PDB entry 3CD6 | X-ray diffraction, 2.75 A resolution | chains L and 0 of the 32 polymer chains in the assembly

# Chain L
Protein: 50S ribosomal protein L15P
Source organism: Haloarcula marismortui
UniProt: P12737 (RL15_HALMA); residues 0-164 here correspond to UniProt positions 1-165 (UniProt number = residue number + 1)
Chain sequence (165 residues; numbered 0 to 164; the number before each row is that of its first residue; numbering starts at 0):
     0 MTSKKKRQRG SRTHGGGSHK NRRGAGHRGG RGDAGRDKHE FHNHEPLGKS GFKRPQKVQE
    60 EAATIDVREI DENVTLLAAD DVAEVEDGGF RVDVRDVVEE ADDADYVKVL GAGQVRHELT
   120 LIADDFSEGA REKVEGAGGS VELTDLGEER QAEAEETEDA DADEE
Disordered / not traced: 0, 84-88, 151-164
Ion coordination: Na+: His-18 (shared with G902(0), U903(0) of chain 0)

# Chain 0
Molecule: 23S ribosomal RNA
Source organism: Haloarcula marismortui
Notes: engineered mutation(s): G2099A, G2616A
Sequence (2923 nucleotides; row label = number of the first residue in the row):
     1 GUUGGCUACU AUGCCAGCUG GUGGAUUGCU CGGCUCAGGC GCUGAUGAAG GACGUGCCAA
    61 GCUGCGAUAA GCUGUGGGGA GCCGCACGGA GGCGAAGAAC CACAGAUUUC CGAAUGAGAA
   121 UCUCUCUAAC AAUUGCUUCG CGCAAUGAGG AACCCCGAGA ACUGAAACAU CUCAGUAUCG
   181 GGAGGAACAG AAAACGCAAC GUGAUGUCGU UAGUAACCGC GAGUGAACGC GAUACAGCCC
   241 AAACCGAAGC CCUCACGGGC AAUGUGGUGU CAGGGCUACC UCUCAUCAGC CGACCGUCUU
   301 CACGAAGUCU CUUGGAAUAG AGCGUGAUAC AGGGUGACAA CCCCGUACUG AAGACCAGUA
   361 CGCUGUGCGG UAGUGCCAGA GUAGCGGGGG UUGGAUAUCC CUCGCGAAUA ACGCAGGCAU
   421 CGACUGCGAA GGCUAAACAC AACCUGAGAC CGAUAGUGAA CAAGUAGUGU GAACGAACGC
   481 UGCAAAGUAC CCUCAGAAGG GAGGCGAAAU AGAGCAUGAA AUCAGUUGGC GAUCGAGCGA
   541 CAGGGCAUAC AAGGUCCCUU GACGAAUGAC CGAGACGCGA GUCUCCAGUA AGACUCACGG
   601 GAAGCCGAUG UUCUGUCGUA CGUUUUGAAA AACGAGCCAG GGAGUGUGUC UGUAUGGCAA
   661 GUCUAACCGG AGUAUCCGGG GAGGCACAGG GAAACCGACA UGGCCGCAGG GCUUUGCCCG
   721 AGGGCCGCCG UCUUCAAGGG CGGGGAGCCA UGUGGACACG ACCCGAAUCC GGACGAUCUA
   781 CGCAUGGACA AGAUGAAGCG UGCCGAAAGG CACGUGGAAG UCUGUUAGAG UUGGUGUCCU
   841 ACAAUACCCU CUCGUGAUCU AUGUGUAGGG GUGAAAGGCC CAUCGAGUCC GGCAACAGCU
   901 GGUUCCAAUC GAAACAUGUC GAAGCAUGAC CUCCGCCGAG GUAGUCUGUG AGGUAGAGCG
   961 ACCGAUUGGU GUGUCCGCCU CCGAGAGGAG UCGGCACACC UGUCAAACUC CAAACUUACA
  1021 GACGCUGUUU GACGCGGGGA UUCCGGUGCG CGGGGUAAGC CUGUGUACCA GGAGGGGAAC
  1081 AACCCAGAGA UAGGUUAAGG UCCCCAAGUG UGGAUUAAGU GUAAUCCUCU GAAGGUGGUC
  1141 UCGAGCCCUA GACAGCCGGG AGGUGAGCUU AGAAGCAGCU ACCCUCUAAG AAAAGCGUAA
  1201 CAGCUUACCG GCCGAGGUUU GAGGCGCCCA AAAUGAUCGG GACUCAAAUC CACCACCGAG
  1261 ACCUGUCCGU ACCACUCAUA CUGGUAAUCG AGUAGAUUGG CGCUCUAAUU GGAUGGAAGC
  1321 AGGGGCGAGA GCUCCUGUGG ACCGAUUAGU GACGAAAAUC CUGGCCAUAG UAGCAGCGAU
  1381 AGUCGGGUGA GAACCCCGAC GGCCUAAUGG AUAAGGGUUC CUCAGCACUG CUGAUCAGCU
  1441 GAGGGUUAGC CGGUCCUAAG UCUCACCGCA ACUCGACUGA GACGAAAUGG GAAACAGGUU
  1501 AAUAUUCCUG UGCCAUCAUG CAGUGAAAGU UGACGCCCUG GGGUCGAUCA CGCCGGGCAU
  1561 UCGCCCGGUC GAACCGUCCA ACUCCGUGGA AGCCGUAAUG GCAGGAAGCG GACGAACGGC
  1621 GGCAUAGGGA AACGUGAUUC AACCUGGGGC CCAUGAAAAG ACGAGCAUGA UGUCCGUACC
  1681 GAGAACCGAC ACAGGUGUCC AUGGCGGCGA AAGCCAAGGC CUGUCGGGAG CAACCAACGU
  1741 UAGGGAAUUC GGCAAGUUAG UCCCGUACCU UCGGAAGAAG GGAUGCCUGC UCCGGAACGG
  1801 AGCAGGUCGC AGUGACUCGG AAGCUCGGAC UGUCUAGUAA CAACAUAGGU GACCGCAAAU
  1861 CCGCAAGGAC UCGUACGGUC ACUGAAUCCU GCCCAGUGCA GGUAUCUGAA CACCUCGUAC
  1921 AAGAGGACGA AGGACCUGUC AACGGCGGGG GUAACUAUGA CCCUCUUAAG GUAGCGUAGU
  1981 ACCUUGCCGC AUCAGUAGCG GCUUGCAUGA AUGGAUUAAC CAGAGCUUCA CUGUCCCAAC
  2041 GUUGGGCCCG GUGAACUGUA CAUUCCAGUG CGGAGUCUGG AGACACCCAG GGGGAAGCAA
  2101 AGACCCUAUG GAGCUUUACU GCAGGCUGUC GCUGAGACGU GGUCGCCGAU GUGCAGCAUA
  2161 GGUAGGAGUC GUUACAGAGG UACCCGCGCU AGCGGGCCAC CCAGACAACA GUGAAAUACU
  2221 ACCCGUCGGU GACUGCGACU CUCACUCCGG GAGGAGGACA CCGAUAGCCG GGCAGUUUGA
  2281 CUGGGGCGGU ACGCGCUCGA AAAGAUAUCG AGCGCGCCCU AUGGUCAUCU CAGCCGGGAC
  2341 AGAGACCCGG CGAAGAGUGC AAGAGCAAAA GAUGACUUGA CAGUGUUCUU CCCAACGAGG
  2401 AACGCUGACG CGAAAGCGUG GUCUAGCGAA CCAAUUAGCC UGCUUGAUGC GGGCAAUUGA
  2461 UGACAGAAAA GCUACCCUAG GGAUAACAGA GUCGUCACUC GCAAGAGCAC AUAUCGACCG
  2521 AGUGGCUUGC UACCUCGAUG UCGGUUCCCU CCAUCCUGCC CGUGCAGAAG CGGGCAAGGG
  2581 UGAGGUUGUU CGCCUAUUAA AGGAGGUCGU GAGCUAGGUU UAGACCGUCG UGAGACAGGU
  2641 CGGCUGCUAU CUACUGGGUG UGUAAUGGUG UCUGACAAGA ACGACCGUAU AGUACGAGAG
  2701 GAACUACGGU UGGUGGCCAC UGGUGUACCG GUUGUUCGAG AGAGCACGUG CCGGGUAGCC
  2761 ACGCCACACG GGGUAAGAGC UGAACGCAUC UAAGCUCGAA ACCCACUUGG AAAAGAGACA
  2821 CCGCCGAGGU CCCGCGUACA AGACGCGGUC GAUAGACUCG GGGUGUGCGC GUCGAGGUAA
  2881 CGAGACGUUA AGCCCACGAG CACUAACAGA CCAAAGCCAU CAU
Disordered / not traced: 1-9, 126-127, 715, 971-998, 1560, 1952-1963, 2137-2236, 2339-2343, 2665-2666, 2915-2923
Modified / non-standard residues: 1MA (6-hydro-1-methyladenosine-5'-monophosphate) at position 628, OMU (o2'-methyluridine 5'-monophosphate) at position 2587, OMG (o2'-methylguanosine-5'-monophosphate) at position 2588, UR3 (3-methyluridine-5'-monophoshate) at position 2619, PSU (pseudouridine-5'-monophosphate) at position 2621
Ion coordination: Na+ site 1 near U12 (its only coordinating residue here); Mg2+ site 1 near G28 (its only coordinating residue here); Na+ site 2: C40, G41, C443; Na+ site 3: G56, A59, G61; Sr2+ site 1 near A86 (its only coordinating residue here); Na+ site 4 near U107 (its only coordinating residue here); Mg2+ site 2 near U115 (its only coordinating residue here); Na+ site 5: C130, U146; Na+ site 6: C141, G142; Sr2+ site 2: G147 (shared with 1 residue of chain M); Mg2+ site 3: C162, U2276; K+ site 1: C162, U163, U172; 57 more Na+ sites not listed; 66 more Mg2+ sites not listed; 43 more Sr2+ sites not listed; 1 more K+ sites not listed

# How chain L and chain 0 interact
Residue-residue contacts (172):
  Thr-1(L) / G1299(0)  phosphate contact
  Thr-1(L) / G1300(0)  hydrogen bond to the base
  Lys-3(L) / G754(0)  phosphate contact
  Lys-3(L) / G755(0)  salt bridge to the phosphate
  Lys-3(L) / G1039(0)  sugar contact
  Lys-3(L) / A1296(0)  salt bridge to the phosphate
  Lys-3(L) / U1297(0)  salt bridge to the phosphate
  Lys-4(L) / G644(0)  sugar contact
  Lys-4(L) / U645(0)  salt bridge to the phosphate
  Lys-4(L) / G754(0)  salt bridge to the phosphate
  Lys-5(L) / C905(0)  hydrogen bond to the base
  Lys-5(L) / C1301(0)  base contact
  Lys-5(L) / G1302(0)  hydrogen bond to the base
  Lys-5(L) / C1353(0)  hydrogen bond to the base
  Lys-5(L) / G1354(0)  hydrogen bond to the base
  Arg-6(L) / C905(0)  base contact
  Arg-6(L) / C906(0)  base contact
  Arg-6(L) / A907(0)  base contact
  Arg-6(L) / U1298(0)  hydrogen bond to the base
  Arg-6(L) / G1299(0)  hydrogen bond to the base
  Gln-7(L) / U904(0)  phosphate contact
  Arg-8(L) / G644(0)  salt bridge to the phosphate
  Arg-8(L) / U904(0)  hydrogen bond to the base
  Arg-8(L) / C905(0)  sugar contact
  Arg-8(L) / G1354(0)  salt bridge to the phosphate
  Gly-9(L) / U904(0)  hydrogen bond to the phosphate
  Ser-10(L) / U904(0)  hydrogen bond to the phosphate
  Arg-11(L) / U623(0)  salt bridge to the phosphate
  Arg-11(L) / U624(0)  salt bridge to the phosphate
  Arg-11(L) / G902(0)  salt bridge to the phosphate
  Arg-11(L) / U903(0)  salt bridge to the phosphate
  Arg-11(L) / U904(0)  hydrogen bond to the phosphate
  Thr-12(L) / U903(0)  base contact
  Thr-12(L) / G1295(0)  hydrogen bond to the phosphate
  His-13(L) / G644(0)  hydrogen bond to the base
  His-13(L) / U903(0)  sugar contact
  Gly-14(L) / U1041(0)  sugar contact
  Gly-14(L) / G1295(0)  hydrogen bond to the phosphate
  Gly-15(L) / U1041(0)  sugar contact
  Gly-15(L) / G1295(0)  hydrogen bond to the phosphate
  Gly-16(L) / U1041(0)  phosphate contact
  Gly-16(L) / U1042(0)  phosphate contact
  Gly-16(L) / A1294(0)  sugar contact
  Gly-16(L) / G1295(0)  hydrogen bond to the phosphate
  Ser-17(L) / U1042(0)  hydrogen bond to the phosphate
  His-18(L) / U624(0)  salt bridge to the phosphate
  His-18(L) / G901(0)  salt bridge to the phosphate
  His-18(L) / G902(0)  salt bridge to the phosphate
  His-18(L) / U903(0)  base contact
  Lys-19(L) / U624(0)  hydrogen bond to the phosphate
  Lys-19(L) / U625(0)  salt bridge to the phosphate
  Lys-19(L) / U900(0)  salt bridge to the phosphate
  Lys-19(L) / G901(0)  phosphate contact
  Lys-19(L) / A2483(0)  base contact
  Asn-20(L) / U1042(0)  hydrogen bond to the phosphate
  Arg-21(L) / G644(0)  hydrogen bond to the base
  Arg-21(L) / C762(0)  hydrogen bond to the base
  Arg-22(L) / G898(0)  phosphate contact
  Arg-22(L) / C899(0)  salt bridge to the phosphate
  Arg-22(L) / U900(0)  salt bridge to the phosphate
  Gly-23(L) / A897(0)  phosphate contact
  Gly-23(L) / G898(0)  hydrogen bond to the phosphate
  Ala-24(L) / A166(0)  base contact
  Ala-24(L) / A897(0)  hydrogen bond to the phosphate
  Ala-24(L) / G898(0)  hydrogen bond to the phosphate
  Gly-25(L) / A166(0)  hydrogen bond to the base
  Gly-25(L) / G898(0)  hydrogen bond to the phosphate
  Gly-25(L) / G924(0)  hydrogen bond to the sugar
  Gly-25(L) / C925(0)  phosphate contact
  His-26(L) / C925(0)  salt bridge to the phosphate
  Arg-27(L) / C757(0)  phosphate contact
  Arg-27(L) / A758(0)  salt bridge to the phosphate
  Gly-28(L) / A166(0)  base contact
  Gly-28(L) / C925(0)  sugar contact
  Gly-29(L) / A165(0)  phosphate contact
  Gly-29(L) / A166(0)  hydrogen bond to the base
  Arg-30(L) / G164(0)  phosphate contact
  Arg-30(L) / A165(0)  hydrogen bond to the phosphate
  Arg-30(L) / A758(0)  phosphate contact
  Arg-30(L) / C759(0)  salt bridge to the phosphate
  Arg-30(L) / A761(0)  salt bridge to the phosphate
  Arg-30(L) / C896(0)  hydrogen bond to the phosphate
  Arg-30(L) / A897(0)  salt bridge to the phosphate
  Gly-31(L) / G223(0)  phosphate contact
  Gly-31(L) / C757(0)  hydrogen bond to the phosphate
  Gly-31(L) / A758(0)  hydrogen bond to the phosphate
  Asp-32(L) / A222(0)  phosphate contact
  Asp-32(L) / G223(0)  hydrogen bond to the phosphate
  Ala-33(L) / A165(0)  sugar contact
  Gly-34(L) / A166(0)  hydrogen bond to the phosphate
  Arg-35(L) / G221(0)  phosphate contact
  Arg-35(L) / A222(0)  salt bridge to the phosphate
  Lys-37(L) / U919(0)  hydrogen bond to the phosphate
  Lys-37(L) / C920(0)  salt bridge to the phosphate
  Lys-37(L) / G2466(0)  salt bridge to the phosphate
  Lys-37(L) / A2467(0)  salt bridge to the phosphate
  His-38(L) / A166(0)  base contact
  His-38(L) / G918(0)  hydrogen bond to the base
  His-38(L) / U919(0)  base contact
  His-38(L) / G924(0)  base contact
  His-38(L) / C925(0)  sugar contact
  His-38(L) / A926(0)  sugar contact
  Glu-39(L) / C925(0)  hydrogen bond to the sugar
  Glu-39(L) / A926(0)  sugar contact
  Phe-40(L) / G918(0)  sugar contact
  Phe-40(L) / C2396(0)  sugar contact
  Phe-40(L) / A2465(0)  base contact
  His-41(L) / A926(0)  hydrogen bond to the base
  His-41(L) / U927(0)  hydrogen bond to the sugar
  Asn-42(L) / U927(0)  sugar contact
  Leu-46(L) / G221(0)  phosphate contact
  Leu-46(L) / A2430(0)  sugar contact
  Gly-47(L) / G221(0)  hydrogen bond to the phosphate
  Gly-47(L) / A2430(0)  hydrogen bond to the sugar
  Gly-47(L) / C2431(0)  phosphate contact
  Lys-48(L) / C220(0)  sugar contact
  Lys-48(L) / C2431(0)  hydrogen bond to the phosphate
  Lys-48(L) / C2432(0)  salt bridge to the phosphate
  Ser-49(L) / C2454(0)  phosphate contact
  Gly-50(L) / A692(0)  sugar contact
  Gly-50(L) / G2453(0)  hydrogen bond to the phosphate
  Gly-50(L) / C2454(0)  hydrogen bond to the phosphate
  Phe-51(L) / A692(0)  hydrogen bond to the sugar
  Phe-51(L) / A693(0)  sugar contact
  Phe-51(L) / U2441(0)  sugar contact
  Phe-51(L) / G2452(0)  base contact
  Phe-51(L) / G2453(0)  sugar contact
  Lys-52(L) / A215(0)  salt bridge to the phosphate
  Lys-52(L) / A216(0)  salt bridge to the phosphate
  Arg-53(L) / A693(0)  phosphate contact
  Arg-53(L) / A694(0)  salt bridge to the phosphate
  Arg-53(L) / U2441(0)  hydrogen bond to the phosphate
  Arg-53(L) / G2442(0)  salt bridge to the phosphate
  Pro-54(L) / G2442(0)  sugar contact
  Pro-54(L) / C2443(0)  base contact
  Gln-55(L) / U214(0)  hydrogen bond to the sugar
  Gln-55(L) / A215(0)  sugar contact
  Lys-56(L) / G196(0)  hydrogen bond to the sugar
  Lys-56(L) / C197(0)  phosphate contact
  Lys-56(L) / G416(0)  phosphate contact
  Lys-56(L) / G417(0)  salt bridge to the phosphate
  Lys-56(L) / C2443(0)  hydrogen bond to the phosphate
  Lys-56(L) / U2444(0)  salt bridge to the phosphate
  Val-57(L) / G2442(0)  phosphate contact
  Val-57(L) / C2443(0)  sugar contact
  Thr-63(L) / G697(0)  base contact
  Asp-65(L) / A688(0)  hydrogen bond to the base
  Arg-67(L) / A688(0)  salt bridge to the phosphate
  Arg-67(L) / G745(0)  base contact
  Asp-70(L) / A700(0)  hydrogen bond to the base
  Glu-71(L) / A700(0)  base contact
  Glu-71(L) / G745(0)  hydrogen bond to the base
  Glu-99(L) / C687(0)  hydrogen bond to the base
  Lys-107(L) / G697(0)  salt bridge to the phosphate
  Leu-109(L) / A688(0)  base contact
  Leu-109(L) / G697(0)  base contact
  Leu-109(L) / A698(0)  phosphate contact
  Gly-110(L) / A698(0)  hydrogen bond to the phosphate
  Ala-111(L) / A688(0)  base contact
  Ala-111(L) / A698(0)  sugar contact
  Ala-111(L) / C699(0)  phosphate contact
  Gly-112(L) / C699(0)  hydrogen bond to the phosphate
  Gly-112(L) / A700(0)  phosphate contact
  Gln-113(L) / A700(0)  hydrogen bond to the base
  Gln-113(L) / U701(0)  hydrogen bond to the phosphate
  Arg-115(L) / A700(0)  base contact
  Arg-115(L) / U701(0)  salt bridge to the phosphate
  Ser-126(L) / G697(0)  phosphate contact
  Ser-126(L) / A698(0)  hydrogen bond to the phosphate
  Glu-127(L) / G697(0)  hydrogen bond to the phosphate
  Gly-128(L) / A698(0)  phosphate contact
  Lys-132(L) / C699(0)  salt bridge to the phosphate
Other interface residues (no listed pair), chain L (74 interface residues in all): Ser-2, Asp-36, Val-114, Phe-125, Arg-149
Other interface residues (no listed pair), chain 0 (91 interface residues in all): A226, A686, C696, U753, C763, C2440

# In short
The interface between chain L and chain 0 involves 74 residues on one side and 91 on the other, with 59
hydrogen bonds and 38 salt bridges. Among the polar pairs are Thr-1(L)/G1300(0), Lys-5(L)/C905(0) and
Lys-5(L)/G1302(0). G902(0), U903(0) and His-18(L) coordinate Na+.
Here chain L is 50S ribosomal protein L15P and chain 0 is 23S ribosomal RNA, both from Haloarcula marismortui.
Entry 3CD6 (Co-cystal of large Ribosomal Subunit mutant G2616A with CC-Puromycin) was determined by X-ray
diffraction together with 3CC2, 3CC4, 3CC7, 3CCE, 3CCJ, 3CCL and 6 further entries from the same study.
